Entry 2YZC (X-ray diffraction, 1.88 A resolution); this record covers chains B and D of the 4 polymer chains in the assembly.

# Chain B (and D)
Name: Uricase
Organism: Arthrobacter globiformis
Notes: EC 1.7.3.3; chain D of this document is another copy of the same molecule, construct and numbering; everything in this record applies to it too
Sequence (302 residues; numbered 1 to 302; the number before each row is that of its first residue):
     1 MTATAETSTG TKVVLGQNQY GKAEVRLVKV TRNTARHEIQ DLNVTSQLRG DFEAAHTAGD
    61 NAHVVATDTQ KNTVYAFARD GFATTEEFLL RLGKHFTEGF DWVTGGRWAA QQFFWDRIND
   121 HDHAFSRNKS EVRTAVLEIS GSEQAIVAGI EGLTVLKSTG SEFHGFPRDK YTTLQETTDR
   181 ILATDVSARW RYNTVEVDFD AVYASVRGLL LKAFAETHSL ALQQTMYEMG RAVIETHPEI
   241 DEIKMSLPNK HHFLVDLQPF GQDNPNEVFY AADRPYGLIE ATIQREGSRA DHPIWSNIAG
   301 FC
Not modelled in the structure: 1-10, 298-302

# Interface between chain B and chain D
Residue-residue contacts (12):
  K170(B) - P259(D)
  K170(B) - F260(D)
  Y171(B) - F260(D)
  T173(B) - F260(D)
  P259(B) - K170(D)
  F260(B) - K170(D)
  F260(B) - Y171(D)
  Y270(B) - R274(D)  hydrogen bond (side chain-backbone)
  D273(B) - D273(D)
  D273(B) - R274(D)  salt bridge
  R274(B) - Y270(D)  hydrogen bond (backbone-side chain)
  R274(B) - D273(D)  salt bridge
Also at the interface, not in a pair above, chain B (9 interface residues in all): P275
Also at the interface, not in a pair above, chain D (9 interface residues in all): T173, P275

# In short
The chain B/chain D interface involves 9 residues from each chain; the contacts include 2 hydrogen bonds and 2
salt bridges. Polar pairs include D273(B)-R274(D) and Y270(B)-R274(D).
Chain B and chain D are both Uricase (Arthrobacter globiformis); the structure, Crystal structure of uricase
from Arthrobacter globiformis in complex with allantoate, was determined by X-ray diffraction together with
2YZB, 2YZD and 2YZE from the same study.
